Entry 6N1Z (X-ray diffraction, 2.70 A resolution); this record covers chains A and B of the 3 polymer chains in the assembly.

== Chain A ==
Protein: Importin-9
Source organism: Homo sapiens
Notes: fragment: importin-9
Reference sequence: Q96P70 (IPO9_HUMAN); numbering as in UniProt (aligned over 1-1041)
Chain sequence (1041 residues; row label = number of the first residue in the row):
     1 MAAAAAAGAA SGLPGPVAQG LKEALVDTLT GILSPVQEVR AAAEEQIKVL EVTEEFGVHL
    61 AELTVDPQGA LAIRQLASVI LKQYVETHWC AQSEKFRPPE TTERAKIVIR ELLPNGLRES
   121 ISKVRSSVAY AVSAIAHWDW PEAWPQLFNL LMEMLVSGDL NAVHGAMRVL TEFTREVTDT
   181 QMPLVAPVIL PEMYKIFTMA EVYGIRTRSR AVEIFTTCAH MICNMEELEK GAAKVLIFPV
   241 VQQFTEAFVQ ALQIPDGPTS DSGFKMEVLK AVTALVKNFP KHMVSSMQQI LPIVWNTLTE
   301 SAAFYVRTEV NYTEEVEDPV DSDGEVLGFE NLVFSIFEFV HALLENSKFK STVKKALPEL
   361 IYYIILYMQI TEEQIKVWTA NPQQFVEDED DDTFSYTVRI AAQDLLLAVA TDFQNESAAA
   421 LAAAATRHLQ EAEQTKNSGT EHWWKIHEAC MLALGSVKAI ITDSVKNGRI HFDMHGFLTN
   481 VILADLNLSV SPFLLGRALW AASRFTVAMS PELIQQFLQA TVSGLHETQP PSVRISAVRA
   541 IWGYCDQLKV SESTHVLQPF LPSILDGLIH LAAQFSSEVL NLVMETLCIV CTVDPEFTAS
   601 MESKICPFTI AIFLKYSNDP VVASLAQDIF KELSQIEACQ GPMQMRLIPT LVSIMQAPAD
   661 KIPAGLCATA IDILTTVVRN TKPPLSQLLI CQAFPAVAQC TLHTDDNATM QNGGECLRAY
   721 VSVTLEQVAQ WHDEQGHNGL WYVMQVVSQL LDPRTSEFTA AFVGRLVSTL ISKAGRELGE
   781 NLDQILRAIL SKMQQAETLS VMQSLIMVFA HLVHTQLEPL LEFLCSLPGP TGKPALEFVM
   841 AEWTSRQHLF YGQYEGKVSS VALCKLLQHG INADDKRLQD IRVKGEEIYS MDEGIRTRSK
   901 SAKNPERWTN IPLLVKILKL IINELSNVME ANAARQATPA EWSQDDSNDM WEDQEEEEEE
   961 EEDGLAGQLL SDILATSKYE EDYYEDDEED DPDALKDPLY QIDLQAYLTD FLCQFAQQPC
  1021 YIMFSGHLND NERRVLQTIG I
Unresolved in the structure: 1-14, 905-907, 935-996, 1041
UniProt features mapped onto this chain:
  - modified residue: Ala2 (N-acetylalanine)

== Chain B ==
Protein: Histone H2A
Source organism: Xenopus laevis
Notes: fragment: histone h2a
Reference sequence: Q6AZJ8 (Q6AZJ8_XENLA); numbering as in UniProt (aligned over 1-130)
Chain sequence (130 residues; each row starts with the number of its first residue):
     1 MSGRGKQGGK TRAKAKTRSS RAGLQFPVGR VHRLLRKGNY AERVGAGAPV YLAAVLEYLT
    61 AEILELAGNA ARDNKKTRII PRHLQLAVRN DEELNKLLGR VTIAQGGVLP NIQSVLLPKK
   121 TESSKSAKSK
Unresolved in the structure: 1-16, 103-130

== Interface between chain A and chain B ==
Contacting residue pairs (35; chain A residue first):
  Gln92(A) with Asn74(B); Arg82(B), hydrogen bond (backbone-side chain)
  Ser93(A) with Arg82(B)
  Glu94(A) with Arg82(B); Gln85(B); Arg89(B), salt bridge
  Ala136(A) with Arg78(B)
  His137(A) with Arg78(B), hydrogen bond (backbone-side chain); Ile80(B); Pro81(B)
  Trp138(A) with Lys76(B), hydrogen bond (backbone-side chain); Ile80(B), hydrophobic; Arg82(B)
  Trp140(A) with Arg78(B), hydrogen bond (backbone-side chain)
  Pro141(A) with Arg78(B)
  Glu142(A) with Lys75(B); Lys76(B); Thr77(B), hydrogen bond (side chain-backbone)
  Glu176(A) with Arg78(B), salt bridge; Ile80(B)
  Thr178(A) with Arg78(B)
  Ile895(A) with Glu57(B); Tyr58(B), hydrophobic; Ala61(B), hydrophobic
  Arg896(A) with Tyr58(B)
  Thr897(A) with Glu62(B); Glu65(B), hydrogen bond
  Arg898(A) with Tyr58(B); Glu62(B), salt bridge; Leu66(B); Asp91(B), salt bridge; Glu93(B), salt bridge; Leu94(B)
  Ser899(A) with Glu65(B), hydrogen bond
  Ala934(A) with Arg43(B)
Also at the interface, not in a pair above, chain A (21 interface residues in all): Asp392, Asp412, Lys900, Glu930
Also at the interface, not in a pair above, chain B (25 interface residues in all): Lys37, Asn39, Val44, Gly45, Gly47
Interface features reported in the paper:
  - interface residues, chain A: Arg898(A)

== Summary ==
The interface between chain A and chain B involves 21 residues on one side and 25 on the other; the contacts
include 7 hydrogen bonds and 5 salt bridges. Polar pairs include Glu94(A)-Arg89(B), Glu176(A)-Arg78(B) and
Arg898(A)-Glu62(B). From the paper: the interface residue Arg898(A).
Here chain A is Importin-9 (Homo sapiens) and chain B is Histone H2A (Xenopus laevis). Entry 6N1Z (Importin-9
bound to H2A-H2B) was determined by X-ray diffraction.
